PDB entry 5LIO | X-ray diffraction, 1.50 A resolution | chain A

# Chain A
Protein: Lysozyme C
Organism: Gallus gallus
Notes: EC 3.2.1.17
UniProt: P00698 (LYSC_CHICK); residues 1-129 here correspond to UniProt positions 19-147 (UniProt number = residue number + 18)
Sequence (129 residues; each row starts with the number of its first residue):
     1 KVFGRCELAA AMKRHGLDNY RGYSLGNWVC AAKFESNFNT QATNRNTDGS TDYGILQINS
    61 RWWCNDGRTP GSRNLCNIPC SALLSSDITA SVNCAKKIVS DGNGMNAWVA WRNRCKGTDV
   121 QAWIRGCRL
Cystine bridges: C6-C127, C30-C115, C64-C80, C76-C94
Swiss-Prot annotation at these positions:
  - active site: E35, D52
  - binding site (substrate): D101

# Overview
Curated annotation (UniProt) lists active-site residues E35 and D52 and substrate-binding residue D101.
Chain A is Lysozyme C (Gallus gallus); the structure, Lysozyme, collected at rotation 360 degree per second,
was determined by X-ray diffraction, deposited together with 5LIN and 5LIS.
